Entry 3DPG (X-ray diffraction, 1.91 A resolution); this record covers chains D and B of the 4 polymer chains in the assembly.

# Chain D
Molecule: 17-nt DNA strand
Sequence (17 nucleotides; each row starts with the number of its first residue):
     1 AAGTCGACCGGTGGACT
Disordered / not traced: 16
Metal / ion sites: Ca2+: DC8 (shared with Asp188(B), Phe241(B) of chain B)

# Chain B
Name: SgraIR restriction enzyme
Source organism: Streptomyces griseus
Notes: EC 3.1.21.4; engineered mutation(s): N63D
UniProtKB: Q9F6L0 (Q9F6L0_STRGR); residues 2-339 here = UniProt positions 2-339
Sequence (338 residues; numbered 2 to 339; the number before each row is that of its first residue):
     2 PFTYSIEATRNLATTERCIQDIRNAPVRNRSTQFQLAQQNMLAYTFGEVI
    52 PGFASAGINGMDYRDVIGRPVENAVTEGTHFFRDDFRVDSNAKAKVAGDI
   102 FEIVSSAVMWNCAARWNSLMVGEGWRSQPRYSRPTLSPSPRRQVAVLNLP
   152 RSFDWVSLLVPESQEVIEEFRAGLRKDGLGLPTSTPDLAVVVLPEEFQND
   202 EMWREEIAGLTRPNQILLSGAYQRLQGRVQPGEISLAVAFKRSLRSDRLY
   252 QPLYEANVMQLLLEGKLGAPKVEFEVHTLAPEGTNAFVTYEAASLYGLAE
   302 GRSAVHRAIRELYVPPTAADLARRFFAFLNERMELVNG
Sequence notes: cloning artifact (63)
Metal / ion sites: Ca2+ site 1: Glu103, Asn149, Leu150, Asp188; Ca2+ site 2: Asp188, Phe241 (shared with DC8(D) of chain D)
Reported in the primary citation:
  - binding site for the 17-nt DNA strand (chain D): Arg31, Lys96
  - specificity-determining residues: Arg31

# Chain D / chain B interface
Contacting residue pairs (24):
  DG3(D) - Arg29(B)  phosphate contact
  DC5(D) - Arg152(B)  hydrogen bond to the base
  DG6(D) - Arg152(B)  hydrogen bond to the sugar
  DG6(D) - Ser153(B)  hydrogen bond to the phosphate
  DA7(D) - Arg152(B)  phosphate contact
  DA7(D) - Ser153(B)  hydrogen bond to the phosphate
  DC8(D) - Ala95(B)  sugar contact
  DC8(D) - Lys96(B)  base contact
  DC8(D) - Gly99(B)  phosphate contact
  DC8(D) - Asp188(B)  phosphate contact
  DC9(D) - Ala95(B)  sugar contact
  DC9(D) - Gly99(B)  sugar contact
  DC9(D) - Lys242(B)  phosphate contact
  DC9(D) - Arg243(B)  hydrogen bond to the phosphate
  DC9(D) - Ser244(B)  sugar contact
  DC9(D) - Arg249(B)  sugar contact
  DG10(D) - Ser91(B)  phosphate contact
  DG10(D) - Ala95(B)  sugar contact
  DG10(D) - Arg243(B)  salt bridge to the phosphate
  DG10(D) - Ser244(B)  hydrogen bond to the phosphate
  DG10(D) - Arg246(B)  base contact
  DG10(D) - Arg249(B)  hydrogen bond to the base
  DG11(D) - Ser91(B)  sugar contact
  DG11(D) - Arg246(B)  hydrogen bond to the base
Interface residues without a listed pair, chain B (18 interface residues in all): Ala98, Asp100, Glu103, Phe154, Phe241

# In short
8 residues of chain D and 18 residues of chain B are in contact; the contacts include 8 hydrogen bonds and 1
salt bridge. Among the polar pairs are DC5(D)-Arg152(B), DG10(D)-Arg249(B) and DG11(D)-Arg246(B). The paper
reports a binding site for the 17-nt DNA strand (chain D) at Arg31(B) and Lys96(B); the specificity
determinant Arg31(B).
Here chain D is a 17-nt DNA strand and chain B is SgraIR restriction enzyme (Streptomyces griseus). Entry 3DPG
(SgrAI with noncognate DNA bound) was determined by X-ray diffraction (same publication as 3DVO and 3DW9).
